Entry 8P0T (electron microscopy, 2.65 A resolution); this record covers chains I and J of the 28 polymer chains in the assembly.

# Chain I
Molecule: proteasome endopeptidase complex
From: Trichomonas vaginalis G3
Notes: EC 3.4.25.1
UniProtKB: A2F2T6 (A2F2T6_TRIV3); residues 2-244 here correspond to UniProt positions 33-275 (UniProt number = residue number + 31)
Amino-acid sequence (243 residues; numbered 2 to 244; the number before each row is that of its first residue):
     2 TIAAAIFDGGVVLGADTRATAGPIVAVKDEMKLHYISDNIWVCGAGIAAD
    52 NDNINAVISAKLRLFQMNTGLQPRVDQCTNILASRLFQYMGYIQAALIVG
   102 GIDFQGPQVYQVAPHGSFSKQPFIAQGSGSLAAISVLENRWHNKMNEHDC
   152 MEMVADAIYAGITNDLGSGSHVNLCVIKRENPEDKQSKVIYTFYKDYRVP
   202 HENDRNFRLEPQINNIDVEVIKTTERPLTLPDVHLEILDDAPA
Unresolved in the structure: 231-244
Covalently attached groups: proteasome inhibitor CP-17 (X5C) linked to Thr-2
Ligand contacts: proteasome inhibitor CP-17 (X5C; N-[(2S)-1-[[(2S)-1-[[(1S)-1-[(2S,3R,5S,6R)-3-(hydroxymethyl)-5-methanoyl-2,3,6-trimethyl-morpholin-2-yl]-2-phenyl-ethyl]amino]-3-(1H-indol-3-yl)-1-oxidanylidene-propan-2-yl]amino]-3-(1H-indol-3-yl)-1-oxidanylidene-propan-2-yl]hexanamide): Ile-3, Asp-17, Arg-19, Ala-20, Thr-21, Ala-22, Ala-27, Val-28, Glu-31, Met-32, Lys-33, Gly-45, Ala-46, Gly-47, Ile-48, Ala-49, Ala-50, Asn-52, Gln-95, Gln-127, Gly-128, Ser-129, Gly-130, Ser-131, Asp-166, Gly-168, Ser-169
From the paper describing this entry:
  - binding site for proteasome inhibitor CP-17: Ala-20, Ala-22, Ala-27, Val-28, Glu-31, Lys-33, Ala-46, Ala-49, Asn-52
  - catalytic residues: Asp-17, Lys-33 (by similarity / conservation)

# Chain J
Molecule: Proteasome subunit beta
From: Trichomonas vaginalis G3
UniProtKB: A2F3H9 (A2F3H9_TRIV3); numbering as in UniProt (aligned over 1-206)
Amino-acid sequence (206 residues; numbered 1 to 206; the number before each row is that of its first residue):
     1 MSDISTYNGSCVLAMAGDHCVAIASDRRLGVNMLTVSKDFKRIFQINDRI
    51 YLGLAGLATDVLTVREQLRFDVNLLELREERPIDPKKFMNLVKSTLYEKR
   101 FSPFFVTPVIAGLLPETNEPYLAASDSIGAFAFPKDFAVAGTCEESLYGI
   151 CESAWRPNMNPDELFECTAKCLIAAVERDSISGWGGIVYIITQDKVIIKE
   201 IKTRMD
Unresolved in the structure: 1-2
Disulfide bonds: Cys-11/Cys-143, Cys-167/Cys-171
Ligand contacts: proteasome inhibitor CP-17 (X5C; N-[(2S)-1-[[(2S)-1-[[(1S)-1-[(2S,3R,5S,6R)-3-(hydroxymethyl)-5-methanoyl-2,3,6-trimethyl-morpholin-2-yl]-2-phenyl-ethyl]amino]-3-(1H-indol-3-yl)-1-oxidanylidene-propan-2-yl]amino]-3-(1H-indol-3-yl)-1-oxidanylidene-propan-2-yl]hexanamide): Arg-100, Pro-103, Ala-124, Ser-125, Asp-126, Ile-128, Ala-130, Phe-131, Ala-132, Tyr-148

# Interface between chain I and chain J
Residue-residue contacts (78):
  Ala-22(I) with Glu-144(J)
  Ile-25(I) with Glu-144(J); Glu-145(J); Tyr-148(J), hydrophobic
  Ala-27(I) with Tyr-148(J), hydrogen bond (backbone-side chain)
  Val-28(I) with Ala-132(J), hydrophobic
  Lys-29(I) with Glu-152(J), salt bridge
  Glu-31(I) with Phe-131(J)
  Ile-48(I) with Arg-100(J); Ile-128(J), hydrophobic
  Ala-49(I) with Ala-130(J), hydrophobic
  Ala-50(I) with Tyr-97(J); Ile-128(J); Ala-130(J)
  Asp-51(I) with Tyr-97(J), hydrogen bond; Arg-100(J), salt bridge
  Asp-53(I) with Lys-93(J), salt bridge
  Asn-54(I) with Tyr-97(J)
  Tyr-90(I) with Phe-101(J), hydrophobic
  Tyr-93(I) with Arg-100(J), hydrogen bond (backbone-side chain); Phe-101(J), hydrophobic
  Ile-94(I) with Tyr-97(J); Arg-100(J); Phe-101(J), hydrophobic
  Arg-206(I) with Glu-152(J), hydrogen bond (side chain-backbone); Ser-153(J), hydrogen bond
  Arg-209(I) with Glu-152(J), hydrogen bond (side chain-backbone); Ser-153(J), hydrogen bond (side chain-backbone); Trp-155(J); Arg-156(J)
  Leu-210(I) with Arg-156(J), hydrogen bond (backbone-side chain)
  Glu-211(I) with Arg-156(J), salt bridge
  Gln-213(I) with Ser-153(J), hydrogen bond (side chain-backbone); Arg-156(J)
  Asn-215(I) with Lys-170(J)
  Ile-217(I) with Lys-170(J); Ile-173(J), hydrophobic; Ala-174(J), hydrophobic
  Val-219(I) with Phe-165(J), hydrophobic; Glu-166(J); Ala-169(J), hydrophobic; Lys-170(J); Ile-201(J), hydrophobic
  Glu-220(I) with Ile-201(J); Lys-202(J), hydrogen bond (backbone-backbone)
  Val-221(I) with Phe-165(J), hydrophobic; Lys-199(J); Glu-200(J)
  Ile-222(I) with Glu-200(J), hydrogen bond (backbone-backbone); Ile-201(J); Lys-202(J)
  Lys-223(I) with Ile-198(J); Lys-199(J); Glu-200(J), salt bridge
  Thr-224(I) with Ile-197(J); Ile-198(J); Lys-199(J)
  Thr-225(I) with Val-196(J); Ile-197(J); Ile-198(J), hydrogen bond (backbone-backbone)
  Glu-226(I) with Lys-195(J); Val-196(J); Ile-197(J)
  Arg-227(I) with Gln-45(J); Tyr-51(J), hydrogen bond; Lys-195(J); Val-196(J), hydrogen bond (backbone-backbone); Ile-198(J)
  Pro-228(I) with Asp-194(J)
  Leu-229(I) with Asp-48(J); Arg-49(J); Ile-191(J), hydrophobic; Thr-192(J); Gln-193(J); Asp-194(J), hydrogen bond (backbone-backbone); Lys-195(J); Val-196(J), hydrophobic
  Thr-230(I) with Asp-48(J)
Interface residues without a listed pair, chain I (35 interface residues in all): Val-26
Interface residues without a listed pair, chain J (40 interface residues in all): Asp-126, Gly-129, Ala-154

# Summary
The interface between chain I and chain J involves 35 residues on one side and 40 on the other, with 15
hydrogen bonds and 5 salt bridges. Polar contacts include Lys-29(I)/Glu-152(J), Asp-51(I)/Arg-100(J) and
Asp-53(I)/Lys-93(J). The paper reports catalytic residues Asp-17(I) and Lys-33(I); a binding site for
proteasome inhibitor CP-17 at Ala-20(I), Ala-22(I) and Ala-27(I) among others.
Here chain I is proteasome endopeptidase complex and chain J is Proteasome subunit beta, both from Trichomonas
vaginalis G3. Entry 8P0T (CryoEM structure of 20S Trichomonas vaginalis proteasome in complex with proteasome
inhibitor CP-17) was determined by electron microscopy (same publication as 8OIX).
